Entry 5ECM (X-ray diffraction, 1.60 A resolution); this record covers chains A and B of the 3 polymer chains in the assembly.

[Chain A]
Name: Jasmonic acid-amido synthetase JAR1
From: Arabidopsis thaliana
Notes: EC 6.3.2.-
UniProt: Q9SKE2 (JAR1_ARATH); residues 1-575 here = UniProt positions 1-575
Amino-acid sequence (575 residues; row label = number of the first residue in the row):
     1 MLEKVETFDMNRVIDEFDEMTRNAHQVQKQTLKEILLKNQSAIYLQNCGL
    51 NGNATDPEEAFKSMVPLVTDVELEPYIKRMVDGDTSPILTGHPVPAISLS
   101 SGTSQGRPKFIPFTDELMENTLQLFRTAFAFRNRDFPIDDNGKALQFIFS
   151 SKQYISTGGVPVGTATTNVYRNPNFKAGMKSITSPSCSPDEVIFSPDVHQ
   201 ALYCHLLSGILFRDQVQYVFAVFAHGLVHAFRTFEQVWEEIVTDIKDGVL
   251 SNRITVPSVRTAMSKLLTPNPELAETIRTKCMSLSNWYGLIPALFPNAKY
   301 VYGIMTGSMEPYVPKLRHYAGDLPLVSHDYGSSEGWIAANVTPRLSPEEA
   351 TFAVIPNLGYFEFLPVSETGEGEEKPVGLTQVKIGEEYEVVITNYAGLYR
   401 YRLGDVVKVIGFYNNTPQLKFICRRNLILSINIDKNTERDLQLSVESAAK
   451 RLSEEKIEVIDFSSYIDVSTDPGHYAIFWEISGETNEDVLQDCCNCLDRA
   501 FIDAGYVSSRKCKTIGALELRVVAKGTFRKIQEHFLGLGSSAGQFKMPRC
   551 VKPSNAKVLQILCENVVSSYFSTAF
Unresolved in the structure: 1-6
Curated features (UniProtKB/Swiss-Prot):
  - binding site (ATP): Ser98, Met118, Thr121, Gly163, Asn168, Gly331 to Trp336, Lys557
  - binding site (jasmonate): Ser101, His328 to Gly331
  - binding site (an L-alpha-amino acid): Thr166 to Tyr170, Lys530 to His534
  - mutagenesis: Ser101 (S101F: In jar1-1; insensitivity to jasmonate, Strongly reduced adenylation activity), Gly303 (G303R: In jar1-5; insensitivity to jasmonate), Glu334 (E334K: In jar1-3; insensitivity to jasmonate)
Small-molecule neighbours:
  - JAA ({(1R,2R)-3-oxo-2-[(2Z)-pent-2-en-1-yl]cyclopentyl}acetic acid): Asn120, Thr121, Leu124, Phe125, Tyr170, Phe220, Val222, Ile304, His328, Asp329, Tyr330, Gly331, Trp336, Gly537, Leu538
  - leucine (LEU): Thr164, Ala165, Thr166, Val169, Tyr170, Val222, Lys530, Glu533, His534

[Chain B]
Name: Glutathione S-transferase U20
From: Arabidopsis thaliana
Notes: EC 2.5.1.18
UniProt: Q8L7C9 (GSTUK_ARATH); residues 1-217 here = UniProt positions 1-217
Amino-acid sequence (223 residues; each row starts with the number of its first residue; numbers below 1 keep their minus sign (His-5 is residue -5)):
    -5 HHHHHHMANLPILLDYWPSMFGMRARVALREKGVEFEYREEDFSNKSPLL
    45 LQSNPIHKKIPVLVHNGKPVCESLNVVQYVDEAWPEKNPFFPSDPYGRAQ
    95 ARFWADFVDKKFTDAQFKVWGKKGEEQEAGKKEFIEAVKILESELGDKPY
   145 FGGDSFGYVDISLITFSSWFQAYEKFGNFSIESESPKLIAWAKRCMEKES
   195 VSKSLPDSEKIVAYAAEYRKNNL
Unresolved in the structure: -5 to 3
Differences from the reference sequence: expression tag (-5 to 0)
Curated features (UniProtKB/Swiss-Prot):
  - binding site (glutathione): Ser13, Ile54, Ser67
Small-molecule neighbours: glutathione (GSH): Phe15, Arg18, Phe37, Lys53, Ile54, Pro55, Glu66, Ser67, Asp103

[How chain A and chain B interact]
Contacting residue pairs - 41 pairs, chain A then chain B:
  Ser447(A) with Lys187(B); Arg188(B), hydrogen bond; Glu191(B), hydrogen bond
  Lys450(A) with Lys187(B); Met190(B); Glu191(B)
  Arg451(A) with Phe164(B); Gln165(B); Glu168(B), salt bridge; Ile183(B); Lys187(B)
  Ser453(A) with Asp201(B)
  Glu454(A) with Gln165(B); Asp201(B); Ser202(B), hydrogen bond (backbone-backbone); Glu203(B)
  Glu455(A) with Glu203(B)
  Lys456(A) with Asp201(B), salt bridge; Glu203(B); Lys204(B)
  Asp488(A) with Glu168(B); Ser174(B), hydrogen bond; Glu176(B)
  Val489(A) with Gln165(B)
  Gln491(A) with Glu176(B), hydrogen bond
  Asp492(A) with Glu168(B); Glu176(B); Ile183(B); Lys187(B), hydrogen bond (backbone-side chain)
  Cys493(A) with Lys187(B)
  Asn495(A) with Ala184(B)
  Cys496(A) with Lys187(B); Arg188(B), hydrogen bond (backbone-side chain)
  Arg499(A) with Ala184(B), hydrogen bond (side chain-backbone); Trp185(B); Lys187(B); Arg188(B), hydrogen bond (backbone-side chain)
  Ala500(A) with Arg188(B)
  Thr573(A) with Glu176(B); Ser177(B), hydrogen bond
  Ala574(A) with Pro180(B), hydrophobic
Interface residues without a listed pair, chain A (20 interface residues in all): Ala448, Ile502
Interface residues without a listed pair, chain B (22 interface residues in all): Ser161, Ser162, Phe173, Ile175

[In short]
Chain A and chain B form an interface of 20 and 22 residues respectively, with 10 hydrogen bonds and 2 salt
bridges. Polar pairs include Arg451(A)-Glu168(B), Lys456(A)-Asp201(B) and Ser447(A)-Arg188(B). Ligands of
chain A: compound JAA and leucine. Chain B binds glutathione.
Here chain A is Jasmonic acid-amido synthetase JAR1 and chain B is Glutathione S-transferase U20, both from
Arabidopsis thaliana. Entry 5ECM (Crystal Structure of FIN219-FIP1 complex with JA and Leu) was determined by
X-ray diffraction (same publication as 5ECH, 5ECI, 5ECK, 5ECL, 5ECN, 5ECO and 4 further entries).
